PDB entry 9D4C | electron microscopy, 2.75 A resolution | chains F and O of the 9 polymer chains in the assembly

Chain F:
Protein: Proteasome subunit alpha type-6
Source organism: Saccharomyces cerevisiae
UniProtKB: P40302 (PSA6_YEAST); residue numbers follow UniProt; this construct covers 1-234
Chain sequence (234 residues; numbered 1 to 234; the number before each row is that of its first residue):
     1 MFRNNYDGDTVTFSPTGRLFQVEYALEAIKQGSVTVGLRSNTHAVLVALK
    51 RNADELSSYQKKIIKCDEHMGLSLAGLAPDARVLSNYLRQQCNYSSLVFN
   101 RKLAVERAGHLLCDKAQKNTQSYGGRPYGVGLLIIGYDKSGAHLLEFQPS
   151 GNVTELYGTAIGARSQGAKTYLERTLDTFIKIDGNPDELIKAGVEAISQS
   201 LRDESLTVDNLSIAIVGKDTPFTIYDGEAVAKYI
UniProt features mapped onto this chain:
  - modified residue: Ser14 (Phosphoserine)
  - cross-link: Lys191 (Glycyl lysine isopeptide (Lys-Gly) (interchain with G-Cter in ubiquitin))

Chain O:
Protein: Proteasome activator BLM10
Source organism: Saccharomyces cerevisiae
UniProtKB: P43583 (BLM10_YEAST); residues 1-2143 here = UniProt positions 1-2143
Chain sequence (2143 residues; row label = number of the first residue in the row):
     1 MTANNDDDIKSPIPITNKTLSQLKRFERSPGRPSSSQGEIKRKKSRLYAA
    51 DGRPHSPLRARSATPTLQDQKLFNGMDSTSLLNERLQHYTLDYVSDRAQH
   101 MKNIYDPSSRWFSRSVRPEFPIEEFLPYKTESHEDQAKYLCHVLVNLYIA
   151 ISSLDIQGLISISSKDLADLKKEVDDLALKTDLFRLSNNTAENDLLGNDI
   201 ADYDDAEGLEDELDEYFDLAGPDFNATGKITAKSATIVNVNHWTNELKNC
   251 LHFDFPVALRKSLATVYYYLSLVQGQKVYRQMHVDMFERLVSLDDDRTNF
   301 TELLQKQGLLLDHQIMLNFLCEFLPYPDPDYARYELSSKEDLQLFRLLLK
   351 HAHNAKPFFDKSKESLLVDTMNFLLSSLAPSTMMAVMPIVTSVVPYHYHI
   401 HSKIIDYFPFCYSIWSSVSANVAIDTHMYDFVGSISKDVHNKILSSEHEK
   451 DVVGVEFGEFGIFTDDQMTFMFNRLQGHLRTDGQIHSYSRTVKPFVYAIN
   501 GSKKDRFFEKLVSLAKAIETFIHPSNNGFWTKPNAKFVHAFIKSYHGRVK
   551 YEEDICARGVTNGICLTSFCHEEIVEIFLNIISLGSQNKNPDIANYYISC
   601 FAYLLELDPSNAYLIYDKILIDLYDTLADQFINSRHRIISSLKQFTRVIR
   651 FIVMDKLYRVHITNVLSMLVSKLDMNDTNLTSNLINGIVSIAAFIPIQDL
   701 TGEDDYISFESDTLPLVQQHFYHIKCGESSKTFRVDDELLNNAFKASTTV
   751 FQSMLKVYVEKIFQLVDVDLEDSLVTKINQTTMILQESMDDKIFNYFASL
   801 LQRNFWSNDSFKEKDPNYELVTIPLAALVRRNNGLSKELVRTLLFHIKEQ
   851 IKRGAGSVRSTSEIQQRDVKLVLYLTALNDVLRQCHESLLEYSDELITFM
   901 KYLYDNVTNPPLDVITSIVIHSALATLCTTEITDCRLFPEDSKIPEKDRW
   951 GGLQFDPRRFDKQHLSFQWHVPSSDEITLSISILESLSEYCINNVEELMK
  1001 APRHDSEYGDMIQKYVLVMTHTLSGSSLLFDPDFNKYRTQSNLSYREKLI
  1051 LLKNIRENNCDPQELDIDIEQIRSGKDDEDYIESKDIEAGLNAGVSDVVQ
  1101 LRDEFPDELIVDEEVVSEMPSGVNTPIAGTHGTDNSAMSSDLAFRDLDIY
  1151 TCNYYFGNTTEEKLQNPQYLQVHRVRARIGHFFHKLYVFLSTNFENNTNM
  1201 FQILLHGLKVWFTDLGQETVFNEDPNAFIDVDFLENVQSLSHVNEPFTRT
  1251 NFAIRANSLHQSRVLLHSTNRKASKLENLLLVDIIQLATSLYPDIYKPAQ
  1301 GTLVHCMKQLVGSYGVVINKIIPSLEKAIKDHDYMKIQVILNVLLIKKIH
  1351 RKLMTDYKDIGRLIFLLIECCRVNELEIGMYADKILTDIVIGIKIPSSVC
  1401 VISDQAFLPLAPPDGTINLQVEAVKLAKKKKREYYLSLLVDLQDKLLDKL
  1451 DNEKDMGWKIRMFILRFVTQIQSNLESKPDKRAVFSIISQISTKHPEIIH
  1501 LVVKSLLSTCNKIISLSDYEYDITRAYKNEFNPSFVEILDTSTTSFPKTF
  1551 TEEMNNFDNPKYFIDLRAYVGWLCWGRLMYVMSPKALKLNLRENELEVLK
  1601 TAGHLLTREFLRDVTMNLVQDNETRGVFSSGNVSFFSLVILLISSGFCEL
  1651 NMSDLFELCESYYNKDDKASMIMSVEIVAGLVCGSKFMSVSDLDKRDTFI
  1701 ENFLAKCLDYELNHDAFEIWSTLAWWLPAVVDLRRSKTFFCHFINADGMF
  1751 DRESDAATHQTSKIYMLRSILMSMEFRAPDVGKLFDELVFDHPYDQVRQA
  1801 VAKLLTTLVQNQSNPSISDPTTLLEAERNDPDGLGLPLKSVPEKVDAYIK
  1851 KQFEIIKNLEDSVVGLNPQQFIKTDYFYRTSTIFYWIKEMARGPNKVLLV
  1901 PYLVDYVLPFLIGLVKHKDVCALASLDPVRLYAGLGYMPIRKNHVAAIVD
  1951 YVCSSNVALSSNQTKLQLAFIQHFLSAELLQLTEEEKNKILEFVVSNLYN
  2001 EQFVEVRVRAASILSDIVHNWKEEQPLLSLIERFAKGLDVNKYTSKERQK
  2051 LSKTDIKIHGNVLGLGAIISAFPYVFPLPPWIPKQLSNLSSWARTSGMTG
  2101 QAAKNTISEFKKVRADTWKFDRASFNTEELEDLEGVLWRSYYA
Not modelled in the structure: 1-72, 169-228, 1040-1144
UniProt features mapped onto this chain:
  - motif: Tyr2141 to Ala2143 (YYX motif)
  - modified residue: Ser11 (Phosphoserine), Ser29 (Phosphoserine), Ser56 (Phosphoserine), Ser62 (Phosphoserine), Thr64 (Phosphothreonine), Thr66 (Phosphothreonine), Ser1041 (Phosphoserine)
  - mutagenesis: Tyr1663 to Asn1664 (Abolishes binding to acetylated histones), Arg2139 (R2139D: Does not affect binding to the proteasome), Ser2140 (S2140H: Abolishes binding to the proteasome), Tyr2141 to Ala2143 (Loss of function), Tyr2141 (Y2141M: Does not affect viability in the presence of cycloheximide), Tyr2142 (Y2142A/V: Loss of function; abolishes binding to the proteasome; Y2142V: Abolishes binding to the proteasome), Ala2143 (A2143S: Does not affect viability in the presence of cycloheximide)

Interface between chain F and chain O:
Contacting residue pairs (64; chain F residue first):
  Met1(F) - His523(O)
  Met1(F) - Pro524(O)
  Met1(F) - Ser583(O)
  Met1(F) - Leu584(O)  hydrophobic
  Met1(F) - Gln587(O)
  Met1(F) - His636(O)
  Met1(F) - Arg637(O)  hydrogen bond (backbone-side chain)
  Met1(F) - Asp2116(O)  hydrogen bond (backbone-side chain)
  Phe2(F) - His636(O)
  Phe2(F) - Arg637(O)
  Phe2(F) - Asp2116(O)  hydrogen bond (backbone-side chain)
  Phe2(F) - Thr2117(O)
  Phe2(F) - Phe2120(O)  hydrophobic
  Arg3(F) - Lys589(O)
  Arg3(F) - Asn633(O)
  Arg3(F) - Ser634(O)  hydrogen bond (backbone-side chain)
  Arg3(F) - His636(O)  hydrogen bond (backbone-side chain)
  Asn4(F) - Asn633(O)
  Asn5(F) - Asn633(O)  hydrogen bond (backbone-backbone)
  Asn5(F) - Ser634(O)
  Asn5(F) - Arg635(O)  hydrogen bond (side chain-backbone)
  Tyr6(F) - Ile632(O)
  Tyr6(F) - Asn633(O)
  Ser14(F) - Asn633(O)  hydrogen bond
  Pro15(F) - Ile632(O)  hydrophobic
  Pro15(F) - Asn633(O)
  Thr16(F) - Ile632(O)
  Phe20(F) - Asn633(O)
  Lys30(F) - Glu2134(O)
  Gln31(F) - Leu2137(O)
  Gln31(F) - Tyr2142(O)
  Gly32(F) - Ala2143(O)
  Ser33(F) - Ala2143(O)  hydrogen bond (backbone-backbone)
  Arg51(F) - Gly2135(O)
  Arg51(F) - Leu2137(O)  hydrogen bond (side chain-backbone)
  Arg51(F) - Trp2138(O)
  Arg51(F) - Tyr2142(O)  hydrogen bond (side chain-backbone)
  Asn52(F) - Trp2138(O)
  Glu55(F) - Lys2053(O)  salt bridge
  Gln60(F) - Ser2140(O)  hydrogen bond (side chain-backbone)
  Gln60(F) - Ala2143(O)
  Lys62(F) - Ala2143(O)  hydrogen bond (side chain-backbone)
  Leu74(F) - Ala2143(O)
  Gly76(F) - Tyr2142(O)
  Gly76(F) - Ala2143(O)  hydrogen bond (backbone-backbone)
  Leu77(F) - Tyr2141(O)
  Leu77(F) - Tyr2142(O)  hydrophobic
  Ala78(F) - Tyr2141(O)  hydrogen bond (backbone-backbone)
  Ala78(F) - Ala2143(O)  hydrophobic
  Pro79(F) - Tyr2141(O)
  Ala163(F) - Glu2134(O)
  Ala163(F) - Gly2135(O)
  Arg164(F) - Arg2094(O)
  Arg164(F) - Glu2131(O)
  Arg164(F) - Asp2132(O)
  Arg164(F) - Glu2134(O)  hydrogen bond (backbone-side chain)
  Arg164(F) - Gly2135(O)
  Gln166(F) - Glu2131(O)  hydrogen bond (backbone-side chain)
  Gly167(F) - Glu2131(O)
  Arg202(F) - Arg2094(O)  hydrogen bond (backbone-side chain)
  Arg202(F) - Asp2132(O)  salt bridge
  Asp203(F) - Ser2045(O)  hydrogen bond (backbone-side chain)
  Asp203(F) - Arg2094(O)  salt bridge
  Glu204(F) - Arg2094(O)
Other interface residues (no listed pair), chain F (36 interface residues in all): Ala28, Lys61, Ala75, Gly162, Ser165
Other interface residues (no listed pair), chain O (31 interface residues in all): Arg2048, Gln2049, Glu2128

Overview:
36 residues of chain F and 31 residues of chain O are in contact; the contacts include 19 hydrogen bonds and 3
salt bridges. Among the polar pairs are Glu55(F)-Lys2053(O), Arg202(F)-Asp2132(O) and Asp203(F)-Arg2094(O).
Curated annotation (UniProt) lists 7 mutagenesis sites on chain O.
Here chain F is Proteasome subunit alpha type-6 and chain O is Proteasome activator BLM10, both from
Saccharomyces cerevisiae. Entry 9D4C (Proteasome core particle assembly intermediate Blm10:alpha-ring purified
from Saccharomyces cerevisiae) was determined by electron microscopy.
